Entry 2DDS (X-ray diffraction, 1.80 A resolution); this record covers chain A.

Chain A:
Molecule: Sphingomyelin phosphodiesterase
Source organism: Bacillus cereus
Notes: EC 3.1.4.12
UniProt: P11889 (PHL2_BACCE); residues 1-306 here correspond to UniProt positions 28-333 (UniProt number = residue number + 27)
Sequence (306 residues; each row starts with the number of its first residue):
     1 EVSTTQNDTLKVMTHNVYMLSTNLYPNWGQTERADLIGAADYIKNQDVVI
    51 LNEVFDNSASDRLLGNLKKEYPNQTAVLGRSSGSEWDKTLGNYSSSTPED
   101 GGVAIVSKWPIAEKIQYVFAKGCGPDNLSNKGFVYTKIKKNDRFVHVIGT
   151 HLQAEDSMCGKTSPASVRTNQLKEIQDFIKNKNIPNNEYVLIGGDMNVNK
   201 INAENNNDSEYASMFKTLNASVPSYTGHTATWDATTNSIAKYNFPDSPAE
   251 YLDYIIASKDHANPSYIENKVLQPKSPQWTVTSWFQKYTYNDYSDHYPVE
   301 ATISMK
Unresolved in the structure: 1-6, 306
Cystine bridges: Cys-123/Cys-159
Ion coordination: Co2+ site 1 near Glu-53 (its only coordinating residue here); Co2+ site 2: Phe-55, Asn-57, Glu-99, Asp-100; Co2+ site 3 near His-296 (its only coordinating residue here)

In short:
The Co2+ site 2 is built by Phe-55, Asn-57, Glu-99 and Asp-100.
Chain A is Sphingomyelin phosphodiesterase (Bacillus cereus); the structure, Crystal structure of
sphingomyelinase from Bacillus cereus with cobalt ion, was determined by X-ray diffraction (same publication
as 2DDR and 2DDT).
